8T1L - chains K and S of the 26 polymer chains in the assembly; structure by electron microscopy, 4.83 A resolution (low resolution: residue-level contacts below are approximate; hydrogen-bond / salt-bridge calls are withheld).

# Chain K
Protein: Mediator of RNA polymerase II transcription subunit 16
Organism: Mus musculus
UniProt: Q6PGF3 (MED16_MOUSE); numbering as in UniProt (aligned over 1-828)
Chain sequence (828 residues; row label = number of the first residue in the row):
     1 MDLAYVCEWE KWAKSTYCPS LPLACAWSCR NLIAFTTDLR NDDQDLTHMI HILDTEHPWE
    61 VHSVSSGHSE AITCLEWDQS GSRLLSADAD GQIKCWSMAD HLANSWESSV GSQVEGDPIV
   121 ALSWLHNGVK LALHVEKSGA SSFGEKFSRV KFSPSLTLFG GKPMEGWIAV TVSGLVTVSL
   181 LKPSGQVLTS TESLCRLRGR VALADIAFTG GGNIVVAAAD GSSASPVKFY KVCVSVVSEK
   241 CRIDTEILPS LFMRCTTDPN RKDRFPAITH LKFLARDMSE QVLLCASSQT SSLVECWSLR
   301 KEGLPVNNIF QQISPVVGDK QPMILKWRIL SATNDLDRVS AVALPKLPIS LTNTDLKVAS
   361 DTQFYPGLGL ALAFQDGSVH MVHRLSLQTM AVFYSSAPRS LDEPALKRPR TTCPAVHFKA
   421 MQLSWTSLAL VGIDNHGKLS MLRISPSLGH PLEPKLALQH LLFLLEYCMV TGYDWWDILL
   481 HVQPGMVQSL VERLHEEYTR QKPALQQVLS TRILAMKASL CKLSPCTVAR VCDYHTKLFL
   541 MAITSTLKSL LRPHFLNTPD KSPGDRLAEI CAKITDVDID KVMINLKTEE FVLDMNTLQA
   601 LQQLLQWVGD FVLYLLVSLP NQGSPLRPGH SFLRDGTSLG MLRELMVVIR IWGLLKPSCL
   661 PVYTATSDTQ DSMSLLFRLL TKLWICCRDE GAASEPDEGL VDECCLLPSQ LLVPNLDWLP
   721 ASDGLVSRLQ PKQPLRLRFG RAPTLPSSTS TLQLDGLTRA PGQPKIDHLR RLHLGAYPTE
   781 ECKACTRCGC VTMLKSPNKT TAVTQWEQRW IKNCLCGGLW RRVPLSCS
Not modelled in the structure: 1-2, 41-46, 159-161, 285, 287-289, 313-320, 345-353, 396-418, 525-529, 669-670, 695-719, 763-771

# Chain S
Protein: Mediator of RNA polymerase II transcription subunit 24
Organism: Mus musculus
UniProt: Q99K74 (MED24_MOUSE); residues 1-987 here = UniProt positions 1-987
Chain sequence (987 residues; numbered 1 to 987; the number before each row is that of its first residue):
     1 MKVVNLKQAI LQAWKERWSD YQWAINMKKF FPKGATWDIL NLAEALLEQA MIGPSPNPLI
    61 LSYLKYAISS QMVSCSSVLT AISKFDDFSR DLCVQALLDI MDMFCDRLSC HGKAEECIGL
   121 CRALLSALHW LLRCTAASAE RLQEGLEAGT PAPGEKQLAL CLQCLEKTLS STKNRALLHI
   181 AKLEEASSWT AIEHSLLKLG EILANLSNPQ LRSQAERCGT LIRSIPSMLS VHSEQLHKTG
   241 FPTIHALILL EGTMNLTGEM QPLVEQLMMV KRMQHIPTPL FVLEIWKACF VGLIESPEGT
   301 QELKWTAFTY LKIPQVLVKL KKYFHGEKDF TEDVNCAFEF LLKLTPLLDK ADQRCNCDCT
   361 NFLLQECNKQ GLLSEVNFAS LVGKRTADRD PQLKSSENAN IQPNPGLILR AEPTVTNILK
   421 TMDADHSKSP EGLLGVLGHM LSGKSLDLLL AAAAATGKLK SFARKFINLN EFTTHGSGES
   481 TKTASVRALL FDISFLMLCH VAQTYGSEVI LSESSSGEEV PFFETWMQTC MPEEGKILNP
   541 DHPCFRPDST KVESLVALLN NSSEMKLVQM KWHEACLSIS AAILEILNAW ENGVLAFESI
   601 QKITDNIKGK VCSLAVCAVA WLVAHVRMLG LDEREKSLQM IRQLAGPLYS ENTLQFYNER
   661 VVIMNSILEH MCADVLQQTA TQIKFPSTGV DTMPYWNLLP PKRPIKEVLT DIFAKVLEKG
   721 WVDSRSIHIL DTLLHMGGVY WFCNNLIKEL LKETRKEHTL RAVQLLYSIF CLDMQQVTLV
   781 LLGHILPGLL TDSSKWHSLM DPPGTALAKL AVWCALSSYS SHKGQASSRQ KKRHREDIED
   841 YVSLFPVEDM QPSKLMRLLS SSDDDANILS SPTDRSMNSS LSASQLHTVN MRDPLNRVLA
   901 NLFLLISSIL GSRTAGPHTQ FVQWFMEECV GCLEQDSRGS ILQFMPFTTV SELVKVSAMS
   961 SPKVVLAITD LSLPLGRQVA AKAIAAL
Not modelled in the structure: 1-3, 144-154, 395-400, 563-565, 845-889, 957-960, 986-987
Cystine bridges: Cys134-Cys161
Curated features (UniProtKB/Swiss-Prot):
  - motif: Leu128 to Leu132 (LXXLL motif 1), Leu344 to Leu348 (LXXLL motif 2), Leu446 to Leu450 (LXXLL motif 3), Leu555 to Leu559 (LXXLL motif 4), Leu786 to Leu790 (LXXLL motif 5), Leu855 to Leu859 (LXXLL motif 6)
  - modified residue (Phosphoserine): Ser860, Ser871

# Chain K / chain S interface
Contacting residue pairs - 30 pairs, chain K then chain S:
  Tyr17(K) - Thr791(S)
  Tyr17(K) - Leu905(S)
  Pro19(K) - Gly783(S)
  Pro19(K) - His784(S)
  Pro19(K) - Glu839(S)
  Pro19(K) - Asp840(S)
  Val114(K) - Lys706(S)
  Glu115(K) - Lys706(S)
  Ser173(K) - Ile705(S)
  Gly174(K) - Ile705(S)
  Val176(K) - Pro701(S)
  Ser193(K) - Lys702(S)
  Leu194(K) - Pro701(S)
  Arg196(K) - Gln678(S)
  Leu197(K) - Gln678(S)
  Leu197(K) - Pro701(S)
  Arg198(K) - Asn697(S)
  Arg198(K) - Leu699(S)
  Arg200(K) - His735(S)
  Arg200(K) - Met736(S)
  Arg200(K) - Lys832(S)
  Ile247(K) - Met628(S)
  Ile247(K) - Leu629(S)
  Pro249(K) - Arg627(S)
  Ser250(K) - Arg627(S)
  Phe252(K) - Ile537(S)
  Phe265(K) - His834(S)
  Val306(K) - Asn592(S)
  Ile309(K) - Leu584(S)
  Gln321(K) - Glu591(S)
Interface residues without a listed pair, chain K (28 interface residues in all): Leu175, Glu192, Ser223, Ala224, Pro226, Leu248, Asn308
Interface residues without a listed pair, chain S (30 interface residues in all): Glu533, Glu534, Asp541, Thr679, Thr732, Lys831

# Summary
The interface between chain K and chain S involves 28 residues on one side and 30 on the other.
Chain K is Mediator of RNA polymerase II transcription subunit 16 and chain S is Mediator of RNA polymerase II
transcription subunit 24, both from Mus musculus; the structure, Atomic model of the mammalian mouse Mediator
complex with CKM module, was determined by electron microscopy (same publication as 8T9D and 8T1I).
